Entry 8WT7 (electron microscopy, 2.70 A resolution); this record covers chains C and F of the 10 polymer chains in the assembly.

Chain C:
Name: IS621 transposase
Source organism: Escherichia coli
UniProtKB: A0A0E0Y1P1 (A0A0E0Y1P1_ECO1C); numbering as in UniProt (aligned over 1-326)
Chain sequence (328 residues; row label = number of the first residue in the row; numbers below 1 keep their minus sign (Gly-1 is residue -1)):
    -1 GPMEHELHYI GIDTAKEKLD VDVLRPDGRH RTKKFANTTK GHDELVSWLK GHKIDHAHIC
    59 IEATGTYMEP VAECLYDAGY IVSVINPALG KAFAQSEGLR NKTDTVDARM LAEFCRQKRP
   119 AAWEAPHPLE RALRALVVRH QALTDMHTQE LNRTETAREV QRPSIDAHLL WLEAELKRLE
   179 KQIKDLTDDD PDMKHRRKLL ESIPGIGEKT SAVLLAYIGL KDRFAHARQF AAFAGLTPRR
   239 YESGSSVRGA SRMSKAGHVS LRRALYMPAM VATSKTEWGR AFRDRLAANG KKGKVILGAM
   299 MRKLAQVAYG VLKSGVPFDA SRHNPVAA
Disordered / not traced: -1 to 4, 238-249, 322-326
Differences from the reference sequence: expression tag (-1 to 0)
Ion coordination: Mg2+: Asp11, Glu60 (shared with 2 residues of chain I)
Reported in the primary citation:
  - mutagenesis - D11A/E60A/D102A/D105A, S241A: abolished catalytic activity

Chain F:
Molecule: bridge RNA
Source organism: Escherichia coli
Sequence (180 nucleotides; row label = number of the first residue in the row; numbers below 1 keep their minus sign (G-2 is residue -2)):
    -2 GGGAGUGCAG AGAAAAUCGG CCAGUUUUCU CUGCCUGCAG UCCGCAUGCC GUAUCGGGCC
    58 UUGGGUUCUA ACCUGUUCUG UAGGCUUAUG CAGCGGACUG CCUUUCUCCC AAAGUGAUAA
   118 ACCGGACAGU AUCAUGGACC GGUUUUCCCG GUAAUCCGUA UUUACAAGAU UGGUUUCACU
Disordered / not traced: -2 to 109

Chain C / chain F interface:
Residue-residue contacts - 87 pairs, chain C then chain F:
  Ala61(C) with G165(F), hydrogen bond to the base; A166(F), sugar contact
  Gly63(C) with A164(F), base contact; G165(F), hydrogen bond to the sugar
  Thr64(C) with A164(F), sugar contact; G165(F), sugar contact
  Met66(C) with G165(F), sugar contact
  Asn84(C) with A166(F), base contact; U167(F), hydrogen bond to the sugar
  Pro85(C) with G165(F), base contact; A166(F), base contact
  Arg132(C) with A166(F), salt bridge to the phosphate
  Val136(C) with G165(F), phosphate contact
  Asp143(C) with A125(F), hydrogen bond to the sugar
  Gln147(C) with G126(F), sugar contact; U127(F), hydrogen bond to the phosphate
  Asn150(C) with G126(F), hydrogen bond to the base; U127(F), hydrogen bond to the sugar
  Arg151(C) with U127(F), salt bridge to the phosphate; A128(F), salt bridge to the phosphate
  Thr154(C) with A128(F), sugar contact
  Arg221(C) with U167(F), salt bridge to the phosphate; U168(F), hydrogen bond to the base
  Phe222(C) with U168(F), sugar contact
  His224(C) with A114(F), salt bridge to the phosphate; U115(F), base contact
  Arg226(C) with U115(F), base contact; G169(F), base contact; G170(F), salt bridge to the phosphate
  Gln227(C) with U168(F), hydrogen bond to the sugar; G169(F), hydrogen bond to the phosphate
  Ala230(C) with G169(F), sugar contact
  Phe231(C) with U167(F), hydrogen bond to the sugar; U168(F), sugar contact
  Leu234(C) with G121(F), base contact
  Thr235(C) with G169(F), base contact
  Pro236(C) with C120(F), base contact; G121(F), sugar contact; G169(F), base contact
  Arg250(C) with G122(F), phosphate contact
  Met251(C) with G121(F), phosphate contact; G122(F), hydrogen bond to the phosphate; A123(F), sugar contact
  Lys253(C) with A123(F), salt bridge to the phosphate; C124(F), salt bridge to the phosphate
  Ala254(C) with U167(F), hydrogen bond to the sugar
  Gly255(C) with U167(F), sugar contact
  His256(C) with A166(F), salt bridge to the phosphate; U167(F), salt bridge to the phosphate
  Arg260(C) with A123(F), phosphate contact; C124(F), salt bridge to the phosphate
  Arg261(C) with A123(F), sugar contact; C124(F), hydrogen bond to the sugar; A125(F), hydrogen bond to the sugar
  Tyr264(C) with A123(F), stacking on the base
  Arg283(C) with A118(F), salt bridge to the phosphate; C119(F), salt bridge to the phosphate
  Asn287(C) with C119(F), phosphate contact
  Lys289(C) with C120(F), salt bridge to the phosphate; G121(F), salt bridge to the phosphate
  Lys290(C) with G122(F), hydrogen bond to the base
  Lys292(C) with G122(F), sugar contact; A123(F), hydrogen bond to the base
  Val293(C) with G121(F), hydrogen bond to the sugar; G122(F), base contact
  Gly296(C) with G121(F), sugar contact
  Ala297(C) with G121(F), hydrogen bond to the sugar
  Met299(C) with A123(F), sugar contact
  Arg300(C) with C120(F), base contact; G121(F), hydrogen bond to the base; G169(F), base contact
  Lys301(C) with A117(F), salt bridge to the phosphate; A118(F), salt bridge to the phosphate
  Gln304(C) with A117(F), hydrogen bond to the phosphate
  Val305(C) with A116(F), sugar contact
  Gly308(C) with A116(F), base contact
  Val309(C) with A116(F), base contact
  Lys311(C) with U115(F), salt bridge to the phosphate; A116(F), salt bridge to the phosphate
  Ser312(C) with A116(F), hydrogen bond to the base
  Val314(C) with A116(F), base contact
  Pro315(C) with A116(F), hydrogen bond to the base
  Phe316(C) with A116(F), base contact
  Asp317(C) with A116(F), hydrogen bond to the base
  Arg320(C) with A116(F), hydrogen bond to the base
  His321(C) with A116(F), hydrogen bond to the base; A117(F), sugar contact
Interface residues without a listed pair, chain C (60 interface residues in all): Arg156, Ala223, Ala225, Phe280, Leu284
Interface residues without a listed pair, chain F (24 interface residues in all): U129, U171

In short:
60 residues of chain C face 24 of chain F across their interface, with 26 hydrogen bonds, 19 salt bridges and
1 aromatic stacking contact. Among the polar pairs are Ala61(C)-G165(F), Asn150(C)-G126(F) and
Arg221(C)-U168(F). The Mg2+ site is built by Asp11(C) and Glu60(C). From the paper: D11A/E60A/D102A/D105A and
S241A of chain C abolish catalytic activity.
Chain C is IS621 transposase and chain F is bridge RNA, both from Escherichia coli; the structure, Cryo-EM
structure of the IS621 recombinase in complex with bridge RNA, donor DNA, and target DNA ..., was determined
by electron microscopy together with 8WT6, 8WT8 and 8WT9 from the same study.
